7LLJ - chains K and L of the 4 polymer chains in the assembly; structure by X-ray diffraction, 3.15 A resolution.

== Chain K ==
Name: T cell receptor gamma variable 8
Organism: Homo sapiens
Chain sequence (245 residues; numbered 6 to 250; the number before each row is that of its first residue):
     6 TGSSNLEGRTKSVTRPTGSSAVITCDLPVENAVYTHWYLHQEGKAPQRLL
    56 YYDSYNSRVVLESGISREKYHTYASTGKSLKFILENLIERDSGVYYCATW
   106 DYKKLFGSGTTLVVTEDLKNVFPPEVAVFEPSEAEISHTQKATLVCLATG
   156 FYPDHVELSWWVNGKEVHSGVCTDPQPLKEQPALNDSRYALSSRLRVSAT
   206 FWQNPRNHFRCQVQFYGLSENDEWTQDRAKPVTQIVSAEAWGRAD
Unresolved in the structure: 6-13, 250
Cystine bridges: C30-C102, C151-C216

== Chain L ==
Name: T cell receptor delta variable 3
Organism: Homo sapiens
Chain sequence (214 residues; row label = number of the first residue in the row):
     2 SDKVTQSSPDQTVASGSEVVLLCTYDTVYSNPDLFWYRIRPDYSFQFVFY
    52 GDNSRSEGADFTQGRFSVKHILTQKAFHLVISPVRTEDSATYYCATRLWL
   102 GDPHTDKLIFGKGTRVTVEPNIQNPDPAVYQLRDSKSSDKSVCLFTDFDS
   152 QTNVSQSKDSDVYITDKCVLDMRSMDFKSNSAVAWSNKSDFACANAFNNS
   202 IIPEDTFFPSPESS
Unresolved in the structure: 139, 214-215
Cystine bridges: C24-C95, C144-C194

== Interface between chain K and chain L ==
Residue-residue contacts (94; chain K residue first):
  Y39(K) - H105(L)
  Y39(K) - T106(L)
  H41(K) - H105(L)  hydrogen bond (side chain-backbone)
  H41(K) - T106(L)
  H41(K) - D107(L)
  Y43(K) - K108(L)
  Y43(K) - L109(L)  hydrogen bond (side chain-backbone)
  Y43(K) - F111(L)  hydrophobic
  H45(K) - I40(L)
  H45(K) - Y94(L)  hydrogen bond
  E47(K) - R116(L)  hydrogen bond (backbone-side chain)
  G48(K) - K113(L)
  A50(K) - F111(L)
  A50(K) - G112(L)
  A50(K) - K113(L)
  P51(K) - Y94(L)
  P51(K) - F111(L)
  R53(K) - T106(L)  hydrogen bond (side chain-backbone)
  R53(K) - D107(L)  hydrogen bond (side chain-backbone)
  R53(K) - K108(L)
  E67(K) - K108(L)  salt bridge
  Y101(K) - Y44(L)  hydrogen bond (side chain-backbone)
  Y101(K) - F46(L)  hydrophobic
  W105(K) - R98(L)
  W105(K) - P104(L)
  W105(K) - H105(L)  hydrogen bond (backbone-side chain)
  W105(K) - D107(L)
  W105(K) - L109(L)  hydrophobic
  Y107(K) - E58(L)
  K108(K) - F36(L)
  K108(K) - Y38(L)
  K108(K) - Y51(L)
  K109(K) - Y38(L)  hydrogen bond (backbone-side chain)
  K109(K) - D107(L)  hydrogen bond (side chain-backbone)
  K109(K) - K108(L)
  K109(K) - L109(L)
  F111(K) - Y38(L)  hydrophobic
  F111(K) - F46(L)  hydrophobic
  F111(K) - F111(L)  hydrophobic
  S113(K) - Y44(L)
  T116(K) - Y44(L)
  V133(K) - S136(L)
  F134(K) - L133(L)
  F134(K) - R134(L)
  F134(K) - K141(L)
  F134(K) - V143(L)  hydrophobic
  E135(K) - L133(L)
  E135(K) - R134(L)  hydrogen bond (backbone-backbone)
  E135(K) - S136(L)
  P136(K) - R134(L)
  S137(K) - Y131(L)
  S137(K) - Q132(L)  hydrogen bond (side chain-backbone)
  E138(K) - R134(L)  salt bridge
  E138(K) - E213(L)
  A139(K) - Y131(L)  hydrophobic
  A139(K) - P210(L)  hydrophobic
  E140(K) - Y131(L)
  H143(K) - D127(L)  salt bridge
  H143(K) - Y131(L)
  H143(K) - F208(L)
  T144(K) - Y131(L)
  K146(K) - M173(L)
  K146(K) - M176(L)
  K146(K) - F178(L)
  T148(K) - L133(L)
  T148(K) - L145(L)
  V150(K) - L133(L)  hydrophobic
  L152(K) - W186(L)  hydrophobic
  S174(K) - D172(L)
  S174(K) - R174(L)  hydrogen bond (side chain-backbone)
  G175(K) - D172(L)  hydrogen bond (backbone-backbone)
  C177(K) - C169(L)  disulfide
  C177(K) - V170(L)  hydrogen bond (side chain-backbone)
  C177(K) - L171(L)  hydrophobic
  T178(K) - C169(L)
  D179(K) - T166(L)
  D179(K) - C169(L)
  L183(K) - Y164(L)  hydrophobic
  L183(K) - W186(L)  hydrophobic
  K184(K) - Y164(L)
  E185(K) - Y164(L)  hydrogen bond (backbone-side chain)
  A195(K) - W186(L)  hydrophobic
  S197(K) - T166(L)
  R199(K) - T166(L)  hydrogen bond
  R199(K) - C169(L)  hydrogen bond
  R199(K) - S182(L)
  R199(K) - V184(L)
  R201(K) - D148(L)  salt bridge
  R201(K) - L171(L)
  R201(K) - M173(L)
  R201(K) - F178(L)
  R201(K) - S180(L)
  E244(K) - K137(L)
  R248(K) - R134(L)
Also at the interface, not in a pair above, chain K (55 interface residues in all): T15, V38, K49, Y56, G112, S142, V176, P187, S203
Also at the interface, not in a pair above, chain L (56 interface residues in all): D43, F48, D103, D135, T147, S161, I165, D167, S175
Inter-chain disulfides: C177(K)-C169(L)

== Overview ==
The interface between chain K and chain L involves 55 residues on one side and 56 on the other, with 1
disulfide bond, 18 hydrogen bonds and 4 salt bridges. Polar pairs include E67(K)-K108(L), E138(K)-R134(L) and
H143(K)-D127(L).
Here chain K is T cell receptor gamma variable 8 and chain L is T cell receptor delta variable 3, both from
Homo sapiens. Entry 7LLJ (Inhibitory immune receptor protein complex) was determined by X-ray diffraction
(same publication as 7LLI).
